PDB entry 5HP4 | X-ray diffraction, 1.86 A resolution | chains X and A

Chain X:
Molecule: 17-nt DNA strand
Sequence (17 nucleotides; numbered 1 to 17; the number before each row is that of its first residue):
     1 GATCTATATGCCATCGG

Chain A:
Protein: Exodeoxyribonuclease
Organism: Escherichia phage T5
Notes: EC 3.1.11.3
Reference sequence: P06229 (EXO5_BPT5); numbering as in UniProt (aligned over 20-291)
Sequence (272 residues; each row starts with the number of its first residue):
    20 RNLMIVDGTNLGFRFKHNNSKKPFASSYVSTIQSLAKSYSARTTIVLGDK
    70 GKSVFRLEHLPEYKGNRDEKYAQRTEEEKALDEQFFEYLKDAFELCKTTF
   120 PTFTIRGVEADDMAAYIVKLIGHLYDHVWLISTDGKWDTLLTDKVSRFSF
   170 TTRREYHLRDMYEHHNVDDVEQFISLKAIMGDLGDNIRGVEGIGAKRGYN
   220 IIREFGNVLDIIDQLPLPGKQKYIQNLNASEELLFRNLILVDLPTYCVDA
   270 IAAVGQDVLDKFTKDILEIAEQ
Sequence notes: engineered mutation Lys-155 (Asp in P06229)
UniProt features mapped onto this chain:
  - region: Tyr-82 to Lys-116 (Helical arch), Asp-188 to Phe-224 (DNA-binding)
  - binding site (DNA): Lys-83
  - binding site (Mg(2+)): Asp-130, Asp-153, Asp-201
  - binding site (K(+)): Val-209, Ile-212
  - mutagenesis: Arg-33 (R33A: 10 fold increase in the dissociation constant for pseudo-Y binding. 3 fold increase in the dissociation constant for 5'overhangs binding), Tyr-82 (Y82F: 3.5-fold decrease in binding affinity for DNA. No effect on endonuclease and exonuclease activities), Lys-83 (K83A: No exonuclease activity, retains full endonuclease activity on a flap structure. Binds DNA pseudo-Y substrates with a dissociation constant of 200 nM), Cys-115 (C115S: Complete loss of inhibition by PHMB; when associated with S-266), Glu-128 to Asp-130 (Loss of both exo- and endonuclease activity, still binds DNA), Asp-153 (D153K: Complete loss of enzymatic activity), Arg-172 (R172A: 10 fold increase in the dissociation constant for pseudo-Y binding. No effect on 5'overhangs binding), Lys-196 (K196A: 10% exonuclease activity, little change in endonuclease activity. Binds DNA pseudo-Y substrates with a dissociation constant of 200 nM), Asp-201 to Asp-204 (Retains most endo- but very little exonuclease activity; binds pseudo-Y substrate more tightly than wt; Retains most endonuclease but complete loss of exonuclease activity ...), Lys-215 (K215A: Wild-type exo- and endonuclease activities. 10 fold increase in the dissociation constant for pseudo-Y binding. Drastic increase in the dissociation constant for 5'overhangs binding), Arg-216 (R216A: 100 fold increase in the dissociation constant for pseudo-Y binding. Drastic increase in the dissociation constant for 5'overhangs binding), Lys-241 (K241A: 10 fold increase in the dissociation constant for pseudo-Y binding. 10 fold increase in the dissociation constant for 5'overhangs binding), 1 further mutagenesis entry in UniProt
What the authors report for this chain:
  - binding site for the 17-nt DNA strand (chain X): Asn-29, Arg-33, Arg-86
  - catalytic residues: Asp-153 (proposed by the authors, not directly observed)
  - mutagenesis - D153K: abolished catalytic activity

Interface between chain X and chain A:
Pairs across the interface - 35 pairs, chain X then chain A:
  DT3(X) with Lys-215(A), phosphate contact; Arg-216(A), phosphate contact
  DC4(X) with Gly-211(A), sugar contact; Ile-212(A), phosphate contact; Gly-213(A), hydrogen bond to the phosphate; Ala-214(A), hydrogen bond to the phosphate; Lys-215(A), hydrogen bond to the phosphate; Arg-216(A), hydrogen bond to the phosphate
  DT5(X) with Val-209(A), phosphate contact; Glu-210(A), phosphate contact; Gly-211(A), hydrogen bond to the phosphate; Ile-212(A), phosphate contact
  DG10(X) with Asn-37(A), base contact; Thr-94(A), hydrogen bond to the base; Glu-96(A), base contact; Glu-97(A), base contact; Leu-100(A), base contact
  DC11(X) with Lys-35(A), salt bridge to the phosphate; Asn-37(A), hydrogen bond to the phosphate
  DC12(X) with Phe-32(A), base contact; Arg-33(A), phosphate contact; Lys-35(A), base contact; His-36(A), sugar contact; Phe-169(A), base contact
  DA13(X) with Arg-33(A), hydrogen bond to the phosphate; His-36(A), stacking on the base; Asn-38(A), hydrogen bond to the base; Ser-39(A), base contact; Phe-169(A), phosphate contact; Arg-172(A), salt bridge to the phosphate
  DT14(X) with Arg-33(A), base contact; Leu-54(A), base contact; Phe-167(A), base contact; Arg-172(A), hydrogen bond to the phosphate
  DC15(X) with Arg-172(A), salt bridge to the phosphate
Other interface residues (no listed pair), chain X (11 interface residues in all): DA6, DT7
Other interface residues (no listed pair), chain A (26 interface residues in all): Lys-89, Leu-202, Gly-217

Overview:
11 residues of chain X face 26 of chain A across their interface; the contacts include 10 hydrogen bonds, 3
salt bridges and 1 aromatic stacking contact. Polar pairs include DG10(X)/Thr-94(A), DA13(X)/Asn-38(A) and
DC4(X)/Gly-213(A). From the paper: the catalytic residue Asp-153(A); D153K of chain A abolishes catalytic
activity.
Here chain X is a 17-nt DNA strand and chain A is Exodeoxyribonuclease (Escherichia phage T5). Entry 5HP4
(Crystal structure bacteriohage T5 D15 flap endonuclease (D155K) pseudo-enzyme-product complex with DNA and
metal ions) was determined by X-ray diffraction together with 5HML, 5HMM and 5HNK from the same study.
